PDB entry 3H4P | X-ray diffraction, 4.10 A resolution (low resolution: residue-level contacts below are approximate; hydrogen-bond / salt-bridge calls are withheld) | chains A and a of the 14 polymer chains in the assembly

# Chain A
Name: Proteasome subunit alpha
Source organism: Methanocaldococcus jannaschii
Notes: EC 3.4.25.1
Reference sequence: Q60177 (PSMA_METJA); residue numbers follow UniProt; this construct covers 1-261
Amino-acid sequence (264 residues; row label = number of the first residue in the row; numbers below 1 keep their minus sign (Gly-2 is residue -2)):
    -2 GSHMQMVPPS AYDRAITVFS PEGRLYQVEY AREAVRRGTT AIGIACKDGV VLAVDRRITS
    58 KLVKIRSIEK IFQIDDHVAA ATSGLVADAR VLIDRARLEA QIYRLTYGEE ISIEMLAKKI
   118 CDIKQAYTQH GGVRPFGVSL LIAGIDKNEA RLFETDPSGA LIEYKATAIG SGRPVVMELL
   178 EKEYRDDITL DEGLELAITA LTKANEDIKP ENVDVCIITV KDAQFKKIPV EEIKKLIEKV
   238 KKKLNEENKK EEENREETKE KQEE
Disordered / not traced: -2 to 12, 245-261
Sequence notes: expression tag (-2 to 0)

# Chain a
Name: Proteasome subunit beta
Source organism: Methanocaldococcus jannaschii
Notes: EC 3.4.25.1
Reference sequence: Q58634 (PSMB_METJA); numbering as in UniProt (aligned over 7-224)
Amino-acid sequence (219 residues; numbered 6 to 224; the number before each row is that of its first residue):
     6 MTTTVGLICD DAVILATDKR ASLGNLVADK EAKKLYKIDD YIAMTIAGSV GDAQAIVRLL
    66 IAEAKLYKMR TGRNIPPLAC ATLLSNILHS SRMFPFLTQI IIGGYDLLEG AKLFSLDPLG
   126 GMNEEKTFTA TGSGSPIAYG VLEAGYDRDM SVEEGIKLAL NALKSAMERD TFSGNGISLA
   186 VITKDGVKIF EDEEIEKILD SMKAKPKKKT TKRSRRKSK
Disordered / not traced: 6, 209-224
Sequence notes: expression tag (6)
Swiss-Prot annotation at these positions:
  - active site: Thr7 (Nucleophile)

# How chain A and chain a interact
Pairs across the interface (17):
  Gln70(A) with Met74(a)
  Ile71(A) with Met74(a)
  Asp72(A) with Met74(a)
  Asp73(A) with Lys70(a); Lys73(a)
  Asp91(A) with Arg75(a)
  Arg94(A) with Leu71(a); Met74(a); Arg75(a)
  Leu95(A) with Leu71(a); Arg75(a)
  Gln98(A) with Ala67(a); Lys70(a); Leu71(a)
  Arg101(A) with Lys70(a)
  Leu102(A) with Arg63(a); Leu64(a)

# Summary
10 residues of chain A and 8 residues of chain a are in contact. Curated annotation (UniProt) lists
active-site residue Thr7(a) on chain a.
Chain A is Proteasome subunit alpha and chain a is Proteasome subunit beta, both from Methanocaldococcus
jannaschii; the structure, Proteasome 20S core particle from Methanocaldococcus jannaschii, was determined by
X-ray diffraction together with 3H43 and 3H4M from the same study.
